Entry 2C2M (X-ray diffraction, 1.94 A resolution); this record covers chains B and C of the 3 polymer chains in the assembly.

== Chain B ==
Name: Caspase-3 subunit P12
Source organism: Homo sapiens
Notes: EC 3.4.22.-; fragment: beta subunit, residues 176-277
Reference sequence: P42574 (CASP3_HUMAN); residue numbers follow UniProt; this construct covers 176-277
Sequence (103 residues; numbered 175 to 277; the number before each row is that of its first residue):
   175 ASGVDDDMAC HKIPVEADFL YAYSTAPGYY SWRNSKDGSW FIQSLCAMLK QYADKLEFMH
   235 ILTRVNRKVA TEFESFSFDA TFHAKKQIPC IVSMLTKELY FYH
Curated features (UniProtKB/Swiss-Prot):
  - modified residue: Arg207 (Microbial infection: ADP-riboxanated arginine)
  - mutagenesis: Arg207 (R207A: Abolished ADP-riboxanation by C.violaceum CopC)

== Chain C ==
Name: Aza-peptide inhibitor (5S, 8R, 11S)-14-[4-(benzyloxy)-4-oxobutanoyl]-8-(2-carboxyethyl)-5-(carboxymethyl)-11-(1-methylethyl)-3,6,9,12-tetraoxo-1-phenyl-2-oxa-4,7,10,13,14 -pentaazahexadecan-16-oic acid
Sequence (5 residues; row label = number of the first residue in the row):
     1 XDEVX
Modified residues: PHQ (benzyl chlorocarbonate) at position 1; MX4 ({1-[4-(benzyloxy)-4-oxobutanoyl]hydrazino}acetic acid) at position 5

== How chain B and chain C interact ==
Residue-residue contacts (20):
  Tyr204(B) - Val4(C)  hydrophobic
  Ser205(B) - Glu3(C)
  Ser205(B) - Val4(C)
  Ser205(B) - MX4_5(C)  hydrogen bond (backbone-backbone)
  Trp206(B) - Asp2(C)
  Trp206(B) - Glu3(C)
  Trp206(B) - Val4(C)  hydrophobic
  Arg207(B) - Asp2(C)
  Arg207(B) - Glu3(C)  salt bridge
  Arg207(B) - Val4(C)  hydrogen bond (side chain-backbone)
  Arg207(B) - MX4_5(C)
  Asn208(B) - PHQ_1(C)
  Asn208(B) - Asp2(C)
  Ser209(B) - PHQ_1(C)
  Trp214(B) - Asp2(C)
  Ser249(B) - Asp2(C)
  Phe250(B) - PHQ_1(C)
  Phe250(B) - Asp2(C)  hydrogen bond (backbone-side chain)
  Phe252(B) - PHQ_1(C)
  Phe256(B) - Val4(C)  hydrophobic
Other interface residues (no listed pair), chain B (12 interface residues in all): Glu248

== Overview ==
12 residues of chain B and 5 residues of chain C are in contact; the contacts include 3 hydrogen bonds and 1
salt bridge. Polar pairs include Arg207(B)-Glu3(C), Arg207(B)-Val4(C) and Phe250(B)-Asp2(C). UniProt lists one
mutagenesis site on chain B.
Chain B is Caspase-3 subunit P12 (Homo sapiens) and chain C is Aza-peptide inhibitor (5S, 8R,
11S)-14-[4-(benzyloxy)-4-oxobutanoyl]-8-(2-carboxyethyl)-5-(carboxymethyl)-11-(1-methylethyl)-3,6,9,12-tetraoxo-1-phenyl-2-oxa-4,7,10,13,14
-pentaazahexadecan-16-oic acid; the structure, Crystal structures of caspase-3 in complex with aza-peptide
Michael acceptor inhibitors, was determined by X-ray diffraction (same publication as 2C1E, 2C2K, 2C2O and
2C2Z).
